6RDO - chains 2 and 7 of the 31 polymer chains in the assembly; structure by electron microscopy, 3.10 A resolution.

== Chain 2 ==
Molecule: ASA-2: Polytomella F-ATP synthase associated subunit 2
Source organism: Polytomella sp. Pringsheim 198.80
Notes: engineered mutation(s): P165F, N167S
Chain sequence (441 residues; each row starts with the number of its first residue):
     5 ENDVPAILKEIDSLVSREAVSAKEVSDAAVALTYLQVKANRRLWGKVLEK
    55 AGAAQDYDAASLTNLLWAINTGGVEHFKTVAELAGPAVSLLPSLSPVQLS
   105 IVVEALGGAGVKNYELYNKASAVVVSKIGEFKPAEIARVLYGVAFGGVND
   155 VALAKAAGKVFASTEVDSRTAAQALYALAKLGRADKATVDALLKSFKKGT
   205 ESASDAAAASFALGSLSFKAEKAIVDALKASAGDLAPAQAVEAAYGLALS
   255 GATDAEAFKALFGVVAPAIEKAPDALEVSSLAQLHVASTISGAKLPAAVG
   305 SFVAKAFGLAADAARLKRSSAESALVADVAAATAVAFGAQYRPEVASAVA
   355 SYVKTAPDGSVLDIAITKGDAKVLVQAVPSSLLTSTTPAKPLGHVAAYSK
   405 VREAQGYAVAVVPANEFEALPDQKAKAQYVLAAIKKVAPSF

== Chain 7 ==
Molecule: Mitochondrial ATP synthase associated protein ASA7
Source organism: Polytomella sp. Pringsheim 198.80
UniProtKB: D8V7I2 (D8V7I2_9CHLO); residues 1-190 here = UniProt positions 1-190
Chain sequence (190 residues; each row starts with the number of its first residue):
     1 MSSVRAGVEAGRRDLTTFTFSGLQDAPVAALSGSIKLNVAAKAGKAEVTV
    51 AAGAAKAATQVSAAALRKLSGSKISLAEVARISVLHSSIQNYLLSLSNER
   101 YQLLSQWPDFTTMYGKDFYYRAHPEDLKKFYDAADEYYKLYETVTEFDSL
   151 SALASQVVPNYAARRRSTVHPAIGSTVADGAFTNFLLSKQ
Not modelled in the structure: 1-14

== Interface between chain 2 and chain 7 ==
Contacting residue pairs (104):
  E5(2) - K56(7)
  N6(2) - A57(7)
  N6(2) - A58(7)  hydrogen bond (side chain-backbone)
  D7(2) - K56(7)  hydrogen bond (backbone-backbone)
  A10(2) - A55(7)
  I11(2) - V50(7)
  I11(2) - A51(7)
  I11(2) - A52(7)  hydrophobic
  I11(2) - A55(7)
  I11(2) - A57(7)  hydrophobic
  E14(2) - A52(7)
  E14(2) - A54(7)
  I15(2) - I35(7)  hydrophobic
  I15(2) - A52(7)  hydrophobic
  L18(2) - S34(7)
  L18(2) - I35(7)  hydrophobic
  R21(2) - S34(7)  hydrogen bond
  K27(2) - L31(7)
  D31(2) - A30(7)
  D31(2) - L31(7)  hydrogen bond (side chain-backbone)
  D31(2) - S32(7)  hydrogen bond (side chain-backbone)
  D31(2) - I35(7)
  V34(2) - P27(7)  hydrophobic
  V34(2) - L37(7)  hydrophobic
  A35(2) - I35(7)  hydrophobic
  T37(2) - L66(7)
  T37(2) - L69(7)
  Y38(2) - L23(7)  hydrophobic
  Y38(2) - A26(7)
  Y38(2) - P27(7)  hydrogen bond (side chain-backbone)
  Y38(2) - L37(7)  hydrophobic
  Y38(2) - V48(7)  hydrophobic
  Y38(2) - V61(7)
  L39(2) - V50(7)  hydrophobic
  Q40(2) - V61(7)
  Q40(2) - A65(7)
  Q40(2) - L69(7)
  K42(2) - L69(7)  hydrogen bond (side chain-backbone)
  K42(2) - S72(7)  hydrogen bond (side chain-backbone)
  K42(2) - I74(7)
  R45(2) - I74(7)  hydrogen bond (side chain-backbone)
  R45(2) - S75(7)  hydrogen bond (side chain-backbone)
  R45(2) - L76(7)
  G49(2) - L76(7)
  L52(2) - L76(7)  hydrophobic
  A64(2) - L31(7)  hydrophobic
  S65(2) - L31(7)
  N68(2) - P27(7)
  N68(2) - L31(7)
  W71(2) - G22(7)
  W71(2) - L23(7)
  W71(2) - A26(7)  hydrophobic
  W71(2) - P27(7)
  W71(2) - L66(7)  hydrophobic
  N74(2) - S21(7)
  T75(2) - S21(7)
  T75(2) - G22(7)
  T75(2) - L66(7)
  T75(2) - L69(7)
  T75(2) - S70(7)
  G76(2) - L69(7)
  G77(2) - S70(7)
  G77(2) - K73(7)
  G77(2) - I74(7)  hydrogen bond (backbone-backbone)
  V78(2) - L15(7)
  V78(2) - I74(7)  hydrophobic
  V78(2) - L76(7)  hydrophobic
  E79(2) - L15(7)  hydrogen bond (side chain-backbone)
  E79(2) - K73(7)
  E79(2) - S75(7)
  E79(2) - L76(7)  hydrogen bond (backbone-backbone)
  H80(2) - E78(7)  salt bridge
  V101(2) - D25(7)
  I105(2) - D25(7)
  E108(2) - S21(7)  hydrogen bond
  G112(2) - L15(7)
  G112(2) - T16(7)  hydrogen bond (backbone-backbone)
  K136(2) - D25(7)  salt bridge
  R142(2) - Q24(7)  hydrogen bond (side chain-backbone)
  R142(2) - D25(7)  salt bridge
  Y145(2) - T16(7)  hydrogen bond
  Y145(2) - F18(7)  hydrogen bond (side chain-backbone)
  Y145(2) - F20(7)  hydrophobic
  F149(2) - T16(7)
  R173(2) - Q24(7)
  R173(2) - R67(7)
  A176(2) - F20(7)
  Q177(2) - F20(7)
  Y180(2) - T17(7)  hydrogen bond
  Y180(2) - F18(7)
  S206(2) - R67(7)  hydrogen bond
  S208(2) - F18(7)
  S208(2) - R67(7)  hydrogen bond
  D209(2) - F20(7)
  D209(2) - R67(7)  salt bridge
  A211(2) - F18(7)  hydrophobic
  A212(2) - F18(7)  hydrophobic
  A212(2) - F20(7)  hydrophobic
  D238(2) - K68(7)
  A240(2) - G71(7)
  Q243(2) - T17(7)
  Q243(2) - F18(7)
  E246(2) - T17(7)  hydrogen bond
  E246(2) - F18(7)
Other interface residues (no listed pair), chain 2 (62 interface residues in all): E28, W48, D62, K82, A113, E205, F215, L239, A242
Other interface residues (no listed pair), chain 7 (46 interface residues in all): T19, A29, V39, T59, A64

== In short ==
The interface between chain 2 and chain 7 involves 62 residues on one side and 46 on the other, with 22
hydrogen bonds and 4 salt bridges. Polar pairs include H80(2)-E78(7), K136(2)-D25(7) and R142(2)-D25(7).
Here chain 2 is ASA-2: Polytomella F-ATP synthase associated subunit 2 and chain 7 is Mitochondrial ATP
synthase associated protein ASA7, both from Polytomella sp. Pringsheim 198.80. Entry 6RDO (Cryo-EM structure
of Polytomella F-ATP synthase, Rotary substate 1C, composite map) was determined by electron microscopy,
deposited together with 6RD4, 6RD5, 6RD6, 6RD7, 6RD8, 6RD9 and 46 further entries.
